Entry 8IZM (electron microscopy, 3.01 A resolution); this record covers chains C and D of the 5 polymer chains in the assembly.

Chain C (and D):
Name: Phosphoprotein
From: Mumps virus strain Jeryl Lynn
Notes: chain D of this document is another copy of the same molecule, construct and numbering; everything in this record applies to it too
UniProtKB: Q9J4L6 (Q9J4L6_MUMPJ); residue numbers follow UniProt; this construct covers 1-391
Amino-acid sequence (391 residues; each row starts with the number of its first residue):
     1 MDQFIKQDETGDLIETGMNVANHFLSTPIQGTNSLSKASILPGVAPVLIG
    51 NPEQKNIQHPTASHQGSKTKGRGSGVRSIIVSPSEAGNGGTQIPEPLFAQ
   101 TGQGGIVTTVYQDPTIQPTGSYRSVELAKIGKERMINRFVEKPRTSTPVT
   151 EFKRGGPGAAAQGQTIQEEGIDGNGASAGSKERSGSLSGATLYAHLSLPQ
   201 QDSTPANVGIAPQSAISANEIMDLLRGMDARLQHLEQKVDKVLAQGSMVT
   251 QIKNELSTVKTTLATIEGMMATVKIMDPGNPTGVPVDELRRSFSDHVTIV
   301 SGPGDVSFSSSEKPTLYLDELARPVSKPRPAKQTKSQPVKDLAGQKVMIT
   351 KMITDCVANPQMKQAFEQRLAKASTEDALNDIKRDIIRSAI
Disordered / not traced: 1-219, 305-391 (chain D: 1-217, 268-391)

Chain C / chain D interface:
Contacting residue pairs (13):
  L224(C) with M222(D), hydrophobic
  M228(C) with L225(D), hydrophobic; D229(D)
  R231(C) with D229(D), salt bridge
  L235(C) with L232(D), hydrophobic
  K238(C) with L232(D); E236(D)
  Q245(C) with V242(D); L243(D), hydrogen bond (side chain-backbone)
  I252(C) with V249(D), hydrophobic
  E255(C) with K253(D), salt bridge
  V259(C) with L256(D), hydrophobic
  I266(C) with L263(D), hydrophobic
Other interface residues (no listed pair), chain C (13 interface residues in all): V242, T262, M270
Other interface residues (no listed pair), chain D (15 interface residues in all): R226, Q233, V239, I266

Summary:
Chain C and chain D form an interface of 13 and 15 residues respectively; the contacts include 1 hydrogen bond
and 2 salt bridges. Among the polar pairs are R231(C)-D229(D), E255(C)-K253(D) and Q245(C)-L243(D).
Chain C and chain D are both Phosphoprotein (Mumps virus strain Jeryl Lynn); the structure, Structure of the
Mumps Virus L Protein (state2) Bound by Phosphoprotein Tetramer, was determined by electron microscopy.
